6MXR - chains H and B of the 4 polymer chains in the assembly; structure by X-ray diffraction, 2.04 A resolution.

[Chain H]
Name: anti-VEGF-A Fab fragment bH1 heavy chain
Source organism: Homo sapiens
Notes: engineered mutation(s): Y33W, D98M, G99M
UniProtKB: V9HW68 (V9HW68_HUMAN); residues 103-219 here correspond to UniProt positions 130-246 (UniProt number = residue number + 27)
Chain sequence (236 residues; numbered 1 to 229 plus 7 insertion-coded residues; the number before each row is that of its first residue; a row labelled like 82A-82C holds insertion residues (82A, then the next letters in order)):
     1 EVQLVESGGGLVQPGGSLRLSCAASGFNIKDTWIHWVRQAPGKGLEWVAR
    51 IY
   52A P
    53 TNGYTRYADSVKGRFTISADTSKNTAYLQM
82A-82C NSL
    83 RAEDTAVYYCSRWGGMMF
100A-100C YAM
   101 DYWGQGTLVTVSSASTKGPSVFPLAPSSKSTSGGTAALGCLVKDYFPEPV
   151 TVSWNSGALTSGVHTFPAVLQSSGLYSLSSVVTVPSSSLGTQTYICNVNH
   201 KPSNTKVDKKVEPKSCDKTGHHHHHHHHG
Unresolved in the structure: 129-132, 217-229
Disulfide bonds: Cys22-Cys92, Cys140-Cys196
Construct notes: expression tag (220-229)

[Chain B]
Name: anti-VEGF-A Fab fragment bH1 light chain
Source organism: Homo sapiens
UniProtKB: Q7Z3Y4 (Q7Z3Y4_HUMAN); residues 105-214 here correspond to UniProt positions 127-236 (UniProt number = residue number + 22)
Chain sequence (218 residues; row label = number of the first residue in the row; a row labelled like 30A-30D holds insertion residues (30A, then the next letters in order)):
     1 DIQMTQSPSSLSASVGDRVTITCRASQDIP
30A-30D RSIS
    31 GYVAWYQQKPGKAPKLLIYWGSYLYSGVPSRFSGSGSGTDFTLTISSLQP
    81 EDFATYYCQQHYTTPPTFGQGTKVEIKRTVAAPSVFIFPPSDEQLKSGTA
   131 SVVCLLNNFYPREAKVQWKVDNALQSGNSQESVTEQDSKDSTYSLSSTLT
   181 LSKADYEKHKVYACEVTHQGLSSPVTKSFNRGEC
Unresolved in the structure: 214
Disulfide bonds: Cys23-Cys88, Cys134-Cys194
Bound ions: Na+: Ser12 (shared with 1 residue of chain L)

[Chain H / chain B interface]
Pairs across the interface - 12 pairs, chain H then chain B:
  Trp33(H) - Trp50(B)  hydrophobic
  Arg50(H) - Tyr32(B)
  Tyr52(H) - Trp50(B)  hydrophobic
  Asn54(H) - Tyr49(B)  hydrogen bond
  Asn54(H) - Trp50(B)
  Asn54(H) - Tyr53(B)
  Tyr56(H) - Tyr32(B)
  Tyr56(H) - Trp50(B)  hydrophobic
  Tyr56(H) - Tyr53(B)
  Arg58(H) - Ser30D(B)  hydrogen bond
  Asp61(H) - Arg30A(B)  salt bridge
  Lys64(H) - Arg30A(B)

[In short]
The interface between chain H and chain B involves 8 residues on one side and 6 on the other, with 2 hydrogen
bonds and 1 salt bridge. Polar pairs include Asp61(H)-Arg30A(B), Asn54(H)-Tyr49(B) and Arg58(H)-Ser30D(B).
Chain H is anti-VEGF-A Fab fragment bH1 heavy chain and chain B is anti-VEGF-A Fab fragment bH1 light chain,
both from Homo sapiens; the structure, Crystal structure of the dimeric bH1-Fab variant
[HC-Y33W,HC-D98M,HC-G99M], was determined by X-ray diffraction, deposited together with 6MXS, 6MY4 and 6MY5.
